Entry 8DOK (electron microscopy, 3.20 A resolution); this record covers chains E and F of the 18 polymer chains in the assembly.

# Chain E
Name: CRF-1_AE T/F100 Env gp120
Organism: Human immunodeficiency virus 1
UniProt: A0A140EMT3 (A0A140EMT3_9HIV1); the construct lacks a stretch of the UniProt sequence and is renumbered around it, so the offset changes along the chain: 30-132 = UniProt 29-131; 152-185 = UniProt 153-186; 188-309 = UniProt 196-317; 312-321 = UniProt 318-327; 4 more segments
Chain sequence (486 residues; each row starts with the number of its first residue; note: 34 numbers in that range are skipped by the numbering (no residue carries them; nothing is unmodelled there); a row labelled like 132A-132U holds insertion residues (132A, then the next letters in order)):
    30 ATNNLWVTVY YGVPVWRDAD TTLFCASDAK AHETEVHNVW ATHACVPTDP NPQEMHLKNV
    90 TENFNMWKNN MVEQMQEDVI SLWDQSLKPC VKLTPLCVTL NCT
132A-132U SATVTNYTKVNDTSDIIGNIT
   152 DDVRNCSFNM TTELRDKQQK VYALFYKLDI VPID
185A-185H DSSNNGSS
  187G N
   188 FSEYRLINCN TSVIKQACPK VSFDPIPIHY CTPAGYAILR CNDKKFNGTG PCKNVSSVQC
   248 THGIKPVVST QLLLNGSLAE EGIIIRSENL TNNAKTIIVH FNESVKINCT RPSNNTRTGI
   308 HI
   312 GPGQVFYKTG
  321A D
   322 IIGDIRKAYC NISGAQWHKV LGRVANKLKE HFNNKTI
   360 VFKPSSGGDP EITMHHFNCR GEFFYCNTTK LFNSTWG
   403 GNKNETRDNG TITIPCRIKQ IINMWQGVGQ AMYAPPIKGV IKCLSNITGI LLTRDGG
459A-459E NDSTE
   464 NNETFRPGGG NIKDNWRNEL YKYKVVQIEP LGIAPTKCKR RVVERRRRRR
Not modelled in the structure: 30-32, 132A-132U, 185A-185H, 403-407, 459A-459E, 505-513
Disulfide bonds: Cys54-Cys74, Cys119-Cys205, Cys126-Cys196, Cys131-Cys157, Cys218-Cys247, Cys228-Cys239, Cys296-Cys331, Cys378-Cys445, Cys385-Cys418
Covalent attachments: N-acetylglucosamine (NAG) linked to Asn130, Asn156, Asn160, Asn197, Asn241, Asn289, Asn295, Asn301, Asn332, Asn355, Asn386, Asn392, Asn448; glycan linked to Asn234, Asn262, Asn276
Differences from the reference sequence: conflict Cys501 (Ala502 in A0A140EMT3); expression tag (508-513)
What the authors report for this chain:
  - post-translational modification sites: Asn332
  - mutagenesis - H375S: unchanged binding to temsavir

# Chain F
Name: CRF-1_AE T/F100 HIV-1 gp41
Organism: Human immunodeficiency virus 1
UniProt: A0A6C0ZY47 (A0A6C0ZY47_9HIV1); residues 512-664 here correspond to UniProt positions 513-665 (UniProt number = residue number + 1)
Chain sequence (155 residues; each row starts with the number of its first residue):
   512 AVGLGAMIFG FLGAAGSTMG AASITLTVQA RQLLSGIVQQ QSNLLRAPEA QQHLLQLTVW
   572 GIKQLQARVL AVERYLQDQK FLGLWGCSGK IICCTAVPWN SSWSNKTFEE IWNNMTWIEW
   632 EREISNYTSQ IYDILTISQT QQEKNEKDLL ELDAA
Not modelled in the structure: 512-520, 543-567, 663-666
Disulfide bonds: Cys598-Cys604
Covalent attachments: N-acetylglucosamine (NAG) linked to Asn611, Asn616, Asn625; glycan linked to Asn637
Differences from the reference sequence: conflict Pro559 (Ile560 in A0A6C0ZY47), Cys605 (Thr606 in A0A6C0ZY47); expression tag (665-666)

# How chain E and chain F interact
Residue-residue contacts - 106 pairs, chain E then chain F:
  Leu34(E) - Pro609(F)
  Leu34(E) - Trp610(F)  hydrogen bond (backbone-backbone)
  Trp35(E) - Thr606(F)
  Trp35(E) - Ala607(F)
  Trp35(E) - Val608(F)
  Trp35(E) - Pro609(F)
  Val36(E) - Thr606(F)  hydrogen bond (backbone-side chain)
  Val36(E) - Val608(F)  hydrogen bond (backbone-backbone)
  Val36(E) - Trp610(F)  hydrophobic
  Val36(E) - Trp614(F)  hydrophobic
  Val36(E) - Leu646(F)  hydrophobic
  Thr37(E) - Cys604(F)
  Val38(E) - Leu593(F)  hydrophobic
  Val38(E) - Trp596(F)  hydrophobic
  Val38(E) - Ile602(F)
  Val38(E) - Ile603(F)
  Val38(E) - Cys604(F)  hydrogen bond (backbone-backbone)
  Val38(E) - Leu646(F)  hydrophobic
  Tyr39(E) - Ser534(F)
  Tyr39(E) - Ile602(F)
  Tyr39(E) - Ile603(F)  hydrophobic
  Tyr39(E) - Trp623(F)
  Tyr39(E) - Trp628(F)  hydrophobic
  Tyr40(E) - Asp589(F)
  Tyr40(E) - Ile602(F)  hydrogen bond (backbone-backbone)
  Gly41(E) - Gly521(F)
  Gly41(E) - Phe522(F)
  Gly41(E) - Leu537(F)
  Val42(E) - Trp628(F)
  Pro43(E) - Phe522(F)
  Pro43(E) - Ala525(F)
  Pro43(E) - Ala526(F)  hydrophobic
  Pro43(E) - Trp628(F)
  Pro43(E) - Ile629(F)
  Val44(E) - Trp628(F)
  Val44(E) - Ile629(F)
  Val44(E) - Glu632(F)
  Trp45(E) - Leu523(F)  hydrophobic
  Trp45(E) - Ala526(F)  hydrophobic
  Trp45(E) - Ile629(F)  hydrophobic
  Thr51(E) - Lys574(F)
  Leu52(E) - Lys574(F)  hydrogen bond (backbone-side chain)
  Cys54(E) - Trp571(F)  hydrophobic
  Trp69(E) - Trp571(F)
  Ala70(E) - Trp571(F)
  Ala73(E) - Trp571(F)
  Cys74(E) - Trp571(F)  hydrogen bond
  Met84(E) - Phe522(F)  hydrophobic
  Met84(E) - Leu523(F)
  Met84(E) - Gly524(F)
  Leu86(E) - Leu523(F)  hydrophobic
  Leu86(E) - Gly524(F)
  Lys87(E) - Gly527(F)  hydrogen bond (backbone-backbone)
  Asn88(E) - Gly527(F)
  Val89(E) - Ala526(F)
  Val89(E) - Gly527(F)
  Gln103(E) - Lys574(F)  hydrogen bond
  Asp107(E) - Trp571(F)
  Asp107(E) - Lys574(F)  salt bridge
  Ser110(E) - Val570(F)
  Leu111(E) - Val570(F)  hydrophobic
  Leu111(E) - Trp571(F)  hydrophobic
  Gln114(E) - Thr569(F)
  Gln114(E) - Val570(F)
  Tyr217(E) - Trp571(F)
  Pro220(E) - Ala578(F)  hydrophobic
  Ala221(E) - Ala582(F)
  Gly222(E) - Arg585(F)  hydrogen bond (backbone-side chain)
  Tyr223(E) - Leu581(F)
  Tyr223(E) - Arg585(F)
  Gln490(E) - Arg585(F)
  Ile491(E) - Gly521(F)
  Ile491(E) - Leu523(F)  hydrophobic
  Ile491(E) - Arg585(F)  hydrogen bond (backbone-side chain)
  Pro493(E) - Gly521(F)
  Pro493(E) - Asp589(F)
  Leu494(E) - Glu632(F)
  Gly495(E) - Trp628(F)
  Gly495(E) - Glu632(F)
  Ile496(E) - Trp610(F)  hydrophobic
  Ile496(E) - Trp631(F)  hydrogen bond (backbone-side chain)
  Ile496(E) - Glu632(F)  hydrogen bond (backbone-side chain)
  Ile496(E) - Ile635(F)
  Ile496(E) - Ile642(F)  hydrophobic
  Ile496(E) - Tyr643(F)  hydrophobic
  Ala497(E) - Met530(F)  hydrophobic
  Ala497(E) - Trp623(F)  hydrophobic
  Ala497(E) - Trp628(F)  hydrophobic
  Ala497(E) - Trp631(F)
  Pro498(E) - Trp610(F)  hydrophobic
  Pro498(E) - Phe619(F)
  Pro498(E) - Ile622(F)  hydrophobic
  Pro498(E) - Trp623(F)  hydrogen bond (backbone-side chain)
  Pro498(E) - Trp631(F)
  Thr499(E) - Phe619(F)
  Thr499(E) - Trp623(F)
  Cys501(E) - Cys605(F)  hydrophobic
  Cys501(E) - Thr606(F)
  Lys502(E) - Thr606(F)
  Lys502(E) - Ala607(F)
  Arg503(E) - Cys605(F)
  Arg503(E) - Thr606(F)  hydrogen bond (backbone-backbone)
  Arg504(E) - Trp596(F)
  Arg504(E) - Cys605(F)
  Arg504(E) - Thr606(F)
  Arg504(E) - Gln653(F)
Other interface residues (no listed pair), chain E (55 interface residues in all): Thr50, Phe53, Val75, Ile215, Ala224, Leu226, Ser244, Lys500
Other interface residues (no listed pair), chain F (51 interface residues in all): Gln540, Gln575, Tyr586, Gln590, Phe592, Cys598, Lys601, Gln650

# Overview
55 residues of chain E face 51 of chain F across their interface, with 15 hydrogen bonds and 1 salt bridge.
Among the polar pairs are Asp107(E)-Lys574(F), Val36(E)-Thr606(F) and Leu52(E)-Lys574(F). The paper reports
that H375S of chain E leaves binding to temsavir unchanged; a modification site at Asn332(E).
Chain E is CRF-1_AE T/F100 Env gp120 and chain F is CRF-1_AE T/F100 HIV-1 gp41, both from Human
immunodeficiency virus 1; the structure, Cryo-EM structure of T/F100 SOSIP.664 HIV-1 Env trimer in complex
with 8ANC195 and 10-1074, was determined by electron microscopy (same publication as 8G6U and 8CZZ).
